PDB entry 6VK6 | X-ray diffraction, 1.52 A resolution | chains A and B of the 3 polymer chains in the assembly

# Chain A
Name: Methane monooxygenase component A alpha chain
Organism: Methylosinus trichosporium OB3b
UniProt: A0A2D2D5X0 (A0A2D2D5X0_METTR); residues 1-526 here = UniProt positions 1-526
Chain sequence (526 residues; numbered 1 to 526; the number before each row is that of its first residue):
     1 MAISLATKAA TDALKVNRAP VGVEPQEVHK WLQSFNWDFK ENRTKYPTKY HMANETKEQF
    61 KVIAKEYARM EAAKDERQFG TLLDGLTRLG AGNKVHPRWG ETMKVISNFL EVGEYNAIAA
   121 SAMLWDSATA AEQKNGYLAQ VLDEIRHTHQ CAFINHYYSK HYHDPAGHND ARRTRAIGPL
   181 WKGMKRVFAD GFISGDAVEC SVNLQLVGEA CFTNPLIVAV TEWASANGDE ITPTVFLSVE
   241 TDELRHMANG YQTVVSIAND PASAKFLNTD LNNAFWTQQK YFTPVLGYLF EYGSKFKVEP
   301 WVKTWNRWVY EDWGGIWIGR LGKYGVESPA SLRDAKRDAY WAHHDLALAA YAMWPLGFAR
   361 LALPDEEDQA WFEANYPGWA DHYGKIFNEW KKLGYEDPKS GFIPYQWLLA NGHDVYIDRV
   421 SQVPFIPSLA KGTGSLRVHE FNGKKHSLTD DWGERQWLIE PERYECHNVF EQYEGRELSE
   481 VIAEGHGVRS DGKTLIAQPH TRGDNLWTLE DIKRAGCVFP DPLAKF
Not modelled in the structure: 1-11
Bound ions: Fe ion site 1: Glu114, Glu144, His147 (together with 1,2-ethanediol); Fe ion site 2: Glu144, Glu209, Glu243, His246 (together with 1,2-ethanediol)
From the paper describing this entry:
  - Fe ion coordination: Glu209, Glu243, His246

# Chain B
Name: Methane monooxygenase
Organism: Methylosinus trichosporium OB3b
UniProt: A0A2D2D5X7 (A0A2D2D5X7_METTR); residue numbers follow UniProt; this construct covers 1-395
Chain sequence (395 residues; each row starts with the number of its first residue):
     1 MSQPQSSQVT KRGLTDPERA AIIAAAVPDH ALDTQRKYHY FIQPRWKRLS EYEQLSCYAQ
    61 PNPDWIAGGL DWGDWTQKFH GGRPSWGNES TELRTTDWYR HRDPARRWHH PYVKDKSEEA
   121 RYTQRFLAAY SSEGSIRTID PYWRDEILNK YFGALLYSEY GLFNAHSSVG RDCLSDTIRQ
   181 TAVFAALDKV DNAQMIQMER LFIAKLVPGF DASTDVPKKI WTTDPIYSGA RATVQEIWQG
   241 VQDWNEILWA GHAVYDATFG QFARREFFQR LATVYGDTLT PFFTAQSQTY FQTTRGAIDD
   301 LFVYCLANDS EFGAHNRTFL NAWTEHYLAS SVAALKDFVG LYAKVEKVAG ATDRAGVSEA
   361 LQRVFGDWKI DYADKIGFRV DVDQKVDAVL AGYKN
Not modelled in the structure: 1-8

# Chain A / chain B interface
Contacting residue pairs (255):
  Asp12(A) - Arg137(B)
  Ala13(A) - Arg137(B)
  Leu14(A) - Arg137(B)  hydrogen bond (backbone-side chain)
  Val16(A) - Gly134(B)
  Val16(A) - Ile136(B)  hydrophobic
  Val16(A) - Arg137(B)
  Val16(A) - Leu206(B)
  Asn17(A) - Ser131(B)
  Arg18(A) - Ser131(B)
  Arg18(A) - Ser132(B)
  Arg18(A) - Gly134(B)
  Arg18(A) - Arg137(B)
  Ala19(A) - Ser131(B)  hydrogen bond (backbone-side chain)
  Pro20(A) - Ala128(B)
  Pro20(A) - Ser131(B)
  Pro20(A) - Ser132(B)
  Val21(A) - Leu127(B)
  Val21(A) - Ala128(B)  hydrogen bond (backbone-backbone)
  Val21(A) - Ser131(B)  hydrogen bond (backbone-side chain)
  Val21(A) - Phe202(B)
  Gly22(A) - Gln124(B)
  Gly22(A) - Lys205(B)  hydrogen bond (backbone-side chain)
  Val23(A) - Gln124(B)  hydrogen bond (backbone-side chain)
  Val23(A) - Met198(B)  hydrophobic
  Val23(A) - Phe202(B)  hydrophobic
  Glu27(A) - Leu201(B)
  Glu27(A) - Lys205(B)  salt bridge
  Val28(A) - Gln194(B)
  Val28(A) - Leu201(B)  hydrophobic
  Trp31(A) - Gln197(B)
  Trp31(A) - Leu201(B)
  Trp31(A) - Ser213(B)
  Trp31(A) - Thr214(B)
  Ser34(A) - Tyr157(B)  hydrogen bond (backbone-side chain)
  Ser34(A) - Thr214(B)  hydrogen bond
  Ser34(A) - Lys218(B)  hydrogen bond (backbone-side chain)
  Phe35(A) - Leu156(B)  hydrophobic
  Phe35(A) - Tyr157(B)
  Phe35(A) - Tyr160(B)
  Phe35(A) - Ala193(B)  hydrophobic
  Phe35(A) - Gln197(B)
  Asn36(A) - Tyr160(B)
  Asn36(A) - Lys218(B)  hydrogen bond (backbone-side chain)
  Asn36(A) - Trp238(B)
  Trp37(A) - Tyr157(B)
  Trp37(A) - Gly161(B)
  Trp37(A) - Trp221(B)
  Trp37(A) - Arg231(B)
  Trp37(A) - Gln235(B)  hydrogen bond
  Trp37(A) - Trp238(B)  hydrophobic
  Phe39(A) - Gln235(B)
  Phe39(A) - Trp238(B)  hydrophobic
  Phe39(A) - Gln239(B)
  Glu41(A) - Gln239(B)
  Glu41(A) - Gly240(B)
  Asn42(A) - Trp238(B)
  Asn42(A) - Gln239(B)  hydrogen bond
  Arg43(A) - Gln239(B)  hydrogen bond (backbone-side chain)
  Lys45(A) - Ser168(B)  hydrogen bond
  Lys45(A) - Trp238(B)  hydrogen bond (side chain-backbone)
  Lys45(A) - Gln239(B)
  Lys45(A) - Val241(B)  hydrogen bond (side chain-backbone)
  Lys45(A) - Gln242(B)
  Lys45(A) - Ile247(B)
  Tyr46(A) - Arg83(B)
  Tyr46(A) - Ser168(B)  hydrogen bond (side chain-backbone)
  Tyr46(A) - Arg171(B)
  Tyr46(A) - Asp172(B)  hydrogen bond
  Tyr46(A) - Gln242(B)
  Ile63(A) - Gln194(B)
  Ala64(A) - Lys116(B)
  Ala64(A) - Leu187(B)  hydrophobic
  Ala64(A) - Asp191(B)
  Ala64(A) - Gln194(B)  hydrogen bond (backbone-side chain)
  Lys65(A) - Lys116(B)
  Lys65(A) - Glu119(B)
  Lys65(A) - Ala120(B)
  Lys65(A) - Asp191(B)  salt bridge
  Lys65(A) - Met195(B)  hydrogen bond
  Lys65(A) - Gln286(B)  hydrogen bond
  Lys65(A) - Tyr290(B)  hydrogen bond
  Tyr67(A) - His109(B)  hydrogen bond
  Tyr67(A) - Val113(B)  hydrophobic
  Ala68(A) - Val113(B)
  Ala68(A) - Lys116(B)
  Ala68(A) - Ser117(B)
  Arg69(A) - Ser117(B)
  Arg69(A) - Arg121(B)
  Ala72(A) - Val113(B)
  Ala72(A) - Ser117(B)
  Asp75(A) - His110(B)  salt bridge
  Asp75(A) - Val113(B)
  Glu76(A) - Lys114(B)  salt bridge
  Phe79(A) - Trp108(B)  hydrophobic
  Phe79(A) - His110(B)
  Asn93(A) - Val27(B)
  Lys94(A) - Leu14(B)
  Lys94(A) - Ile23(B)
  Val95(A) - Ile23(B)
  Val95(A) - Val27(B)
  His96(A) - Ile23(B)
  His96(A) - Ala26(B)
  Pro97(A) - Ala26(B)
  Pro97(A) - Val27(B)  hydrophobic
  Glu111(A) - Tyr38(B)  hydrogen bond
  Val112(A) - Pro61(B)  hydrophobic
  Tyr115(A) - Ala59(B)  hydrophobic
  Tyr115(A) - Gln60(B)  hydrogen bond
  Tyr115(A) - Trp86(B)  hydrophobic
  Tyr115(A) - Ser175(B)  hydrogen bond (side chain-backbone)
  Tyr115(A) - Asp176(B)  hydrogen bond (side chain-backbone)
  Tyr115(A) - Arg179(B)  hydrogen bond
  Asn116(A) - Pro61(B)
  Asn116(A) - Trp86(B)
  Ile118(A) - Arg179(B)
  Ala119(A) - Trp86(B)  hydrophobic
  Ala119(A) - Gly170(B)
  Ala119(A) - Arg171(B)
  Ala119(A) - Arg179(B)
  Ala122(A) - Ser167(B)
  Ala122(A) - Gly170(B)
  Ala122(A) - Arg171(B)
  Met123(A) - Arg171(B)  hydrogen bond
  Trp125(A) - Phe163(B)  hydrophobic
  Trp125(A) - Asn164(B)  hydrogen bond
  Trp125(A) - His166(B)
  Trp125(A) - Ser167(B)
  Trp125(A) - Ala186(B)  hydrophobic
  Asp126(A) - Ser167(B)  hydrogen bond
  Asp126(A) - Ser168(B)
  Ala131(A) - Tyr160(B)
  Lys134(A) - Tyr160(B)
  Lys134(A) - Asn164(B)
  Leu138(A) - Phe163(B)  hydrophobic
  Leu138(A) - Leu187(B)  hydrophobic
  Val141(A) - Val183(B)  hydrophobic
  Leu142(A) - His109(B)  hydrogen bond (backbone-side chain)
  Leu142(A) - Val183(B)  hydrophobic
  Ile145(A) - His109(B)
  Ile145(A) - Val183(B)  hydrophobic
  Arg146(A) - His109(B)
  His149(A) - Leu55(B)
  His149(A) - Ser56(B)
  His149(A) - Trp108(B)
  His149(A) - His109(B)  hydrogen bond (side chain-backbone)
  His149(A) - Gln180(B)  hydrogen bond
  Ala152(A) - Tyr38(B)
  Ala152(A) - Leu55(B)  hydrophobic
  Phe153(A) - Leu55(B)
  Asn155(A) - Tyr38(B)
  His156(A) - Tyr38(B)
  His156(A) - Glu51(B)
  His156(A) - Gln54(B)  hydrogen bond
  Ser159(A) - Arg36(B)  hydrogen bond (backbone-side chain)
  Ser159(A) - Tyr38(B)
  Lys160(A) - Arg36(B)
  His161(A) - Arg36(B)
  Tyr162(A) - Arg36(B)  hydrogen bond (backbone-side chain)
  His163(A) - Val27(B)
  His163(A) - Pro28(B)
  His163(A) - Ala31(B)
  His163(A) - Leu32(B)  hydrogen bond (backbone-backbone)
  Pro165(A) - Asp33(B)
  Pro165(A) - Gln35(B)
  Pro165(A) - Arg36(B)
  Ala166(A) - Asp33(B)
  His168(A) - Tyr38(B)
  Asn169(A) - Gln35(B)  hydrogen bond (side chain-backbone)
  Asn169(A) - Lys37(B)
  Asn169(A) - Tyr38(B)
  Asn169(A) - His39(B)  hydrogen bond (backbone-backbone)
  Asn169(A) - Tyr40(B)
  Asp170(A) - His39(B)
  Asp170(A) - Tyr40(B)  hydrogen bond
  Asp170(A) - Phe41(B)
  Ala171(A) - His39(B)
  Arg172(A) - Tyr38(B)  hydrogen bond
  Arg172(A) - His39(B)  hydrogen bond (backbone-side chain)
  Arg172(A) - Gln54(B)  hydrogen bond (side chain-backbone)
  Arg172(A) - Leu55(B)  hydrogen bond (side chain-backbone)
  Arg172(A) - Ser56(B)
  Arg172(A) - Cys57(B)  hydrogen bond (side chain-backbone)
  Arg172(A) - Tyr58(B)
  Arg172(A) - Ala59(B)
  Arg173(A) - Tyr40(B)  hydrogen bond
  Arg173(A) - Phe41(B)
  Arg175(A) - Tyr58(B)
  Arg175(A) - Ala59(B)
  Arg175(A) - Pro61(B)
  Ala176(A) - Asp71(B)
  Ala176(A) - Trp72(B)  hydrogen bond (backbone-side chain)
  Trp181(A) - Pro61(B)  hydrophobic
  Trp181(A) - Asp71(B)  hydrogen bond
  Lys182(A) - Trp72(B)  hydrogen bond (side chain-backbone)
  Lys182(A) - Thr76(B)
  Lys185(A) - Asp71(B)  salt bridge
  Lys185(A) - Thr76(B)
  Arg186(A) - Thr76(B)  hydrogen bond (backbone-side chain)
  Arg186(A) - Gln77(B)  hydrogen bond
  Asp190(A) - Trp75(B)
  Asp190(A) - Thr76(B)  hydrogen bond
  Asp190(A) - Gln77(B)
  Asp190(A) - Ser85(B)  hydrogen bond
  Gly191(A) - Gln77(B)
  Ile193(A) - Phe79(B)
  Ile193(A) - Ser85(B)
  Ile193(A) - Trp86(B)  hydrophobic
  Ile193(A) - Arg171(B)  hydrogen bond (backbone-side chain)
  Ser194(A) - Gln77(B)  hydrogen bond (backbone-side chain)
  Ser194(A) - Lys78(B)
  Ser194(A) - Phe79(B)
  Ser194(A) - Ser85(B)  hydrogen bond
  Gly195(A) - Phe79(B)
  Ser225(A) - Arg12(B)
  Ser225(A) - Gly13(B)  hydrogen bond (backbone-backbone)
  Ala226(A) - Gly13(B)
  Ala226(A) - Arg19(B)  hydrogen bond (backbone-side chain)
  Asn227(A) - Ile23(B)
  Gly228(A) - Gly13(B)
  Gly228(A) - Leu14(B)
  Glu230(A) - Arg12(B)  salt bridge
  Glu230(A) - Leu14(B)
  Phe296(A) - Arg19(B)
  Phe296(A) - Ile22(B)  hydrophobic
  Arg360(A) - Leu32(B)
  Gln422(A) - Thr76(B)
  Glu460(A) - His80(B)  salt bridge
  Glu462(A) - Lys78(B)
  Glu462(A) - His80(B)
  Glu462(A) - Gly81(B)  hydrogen bond (side chain-backbone)
  Glu462(A) - Gly82(B)
  Arg463(A) - Thr76(B)
  Arg463(A) - Gln77(B)
  Arg463(A) - Lys78(B)  hydrogen bond (side chain-backbone)
  Arg463(A) - Phe79(B)
  Arg463(A) - His80(B)  hydrogen bond
  Tyr464(A) - Thr76(B)
  Tyr464(A) - Gln77(B)  hydrogen bond
  Glu465(A) - Asp74(B)
  Glu465(A) - Lys78(B)  salt bridge
  Cys466(A) - Asp74(B)
  Cys466(A) - Trp75(B)
  Cys466(A) - Thr76(B)
  His467(A) - Gly73(B)
  His467(A) - Asp74(B)  hydrogen bond (side chain-backbone)
  Asn468(A) - Trp72(B)
  Gln472(A) - Trp72(B)
  Tyr473(A) - Trp72(B)
  Arg489(A) - Leu32(B)  hydrogen bond (side chain-backbone)
  Arg489(A) - Asp33(B)
  Ser490(A) - Asp33(B)  hydrogen bond
  Ser490(A) - Thr34(B)
  Gly503(A) - Pro28(B)
  Gly503(A) - His30(B)  hydrogen bond (backbone-side chain)
  Gly503(A) - Leu32(B)
Interface residues without a listed pair, chain A (123 interface residues in all): Lys15, Leu32, Pro47, Glu71, Leu89, Ala91, Asn135, Thr148, Tyr158, Asp164, Glu199, Pro233, Val420, Val469, Thr501, Arg502, Leu506
Interface residues without a listed pair, chain B (115 interface residues in all): Lys11, Leu70, Pro84, Tyr112, Glu133, Phe184, Val190, Thr222, Val234

# Overview
The interface between chain A and chain B involves 123 residues on one side and 115 on the other; the contacts
include 67 hydrogen bonds and 8 salt bridges. Among the polar pairs are Glu27(A)-Lys205(B), Lys65(A)-Asp191(B)
and Asp75(A)-His110(B). The paper reports Fe ion coordination by Glu209(A), Glu243(A) and His246(A).
Here chain A is Methane monooxygenase component A alpha chain and chain B is Methane monooxygenase, both from
Methylosinus trichosporium OB3b. Entry 6VK6 (Crystal Structure of Methylosinus trichosporium OB3b Soluble
Methane Monooxygenase Hydroxylase) was determined by X-ray diffraction (same publication as 6VK4, 6VK5, 6VK7
and 6VK8).
